PDB entry 9BNK | electron microscopy, 3.10 A resolution | chains H and F of the 8 polymer chains in the assembly

== Chain H ==
Protein: V031-a.01 heavy chain
Source organism: Macaca mulatta
Amino-acid sequence (248 residues; numbered 1 to 225 plus 23 insertion-coded residues; the number before each row is that of its first residue; a row labelled like 35A-35B holds insertion residues (35A, then the next letters in order)):
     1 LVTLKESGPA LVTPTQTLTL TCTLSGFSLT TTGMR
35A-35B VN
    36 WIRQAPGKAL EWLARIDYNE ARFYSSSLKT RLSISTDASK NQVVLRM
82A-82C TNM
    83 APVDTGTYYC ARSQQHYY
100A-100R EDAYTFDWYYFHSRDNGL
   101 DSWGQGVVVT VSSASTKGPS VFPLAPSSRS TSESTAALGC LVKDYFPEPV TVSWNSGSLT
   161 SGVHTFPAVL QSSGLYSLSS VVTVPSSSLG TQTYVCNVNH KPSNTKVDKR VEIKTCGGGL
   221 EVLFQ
Not modelled in the structure: 114-225
Modified / non-standard residues: Tyr100D (O-sulfo-L-tyrosine; TYS)
What the authors report for this chain:
  - post-translational modification sites: Tyr100D

== Chain F ==
Protein: Human immunodeficiency virus 1 envelope glycoprotein Gp120
Source organism: Human immunodeficiency virus 1
UniProtKB: Q2N0S6 (Q2N0S6_9HIV1); the construct lacks a stretch of the UniProt sequence and is renumbered around it, so the offset changes along the chain: 32-141 = UniProt 31-140; 150-187 = UniProt 141-178; 188-309 = UniProt 187-308; 312-321 = UniProt 309-318; 2 more segments
Amino-acid sequence (473 residues; each row starts with the number of its first residue; note: 11 numbers in that range are skipped by the numbering (no residue carries them; nothing is unmodelled there); a row labelled like 187A-187H holds insertion residues (187A, then the next letters in order)):
    32 ENLWVTVYYG VPVWKDAETT LFCASDAKAY ETEKHNVWAT HACVPTDPNP QEIHLENVTE
    92 EFNMWKNNMV EQMHTDIISL WDQSLKPCVK LTPLCVTLQC TNVTNNITDD
   150 MRGELKNCSF NMTTELRDKK QKVYSLFYRL DVVQINEN
187A-187H QGNRSNNS
   188 NKEYRLINCN TSACTQACPK VSFEPIPIHY CAPAGFAILK CKDKKFNGTG PCPSVSTVQC
   248 THGIKPVVST QLLLNGSLAE EEVMIRSENI TNNAKNILVQ FNTPVQINCT RPNNNTRKSI
   308 RI
   312 GPGQAFYATG
  321A D
   322 IIGDIRQAHC NVSKATWNET LGKVVKQLRK HFGNNTIIRF ANSSGGDLEV TTHSFNCGGE
   382 FFYCNTSGLF NSTWISN
   400 TSVQGSNSTG SNDSITLPCR IKQIINMWQR IGQCMYAPPI QGVIRCVSNI TGLILTRDGG
   460 STNSTTETFR PGGGDMRDNW RSELYKYKVV KIEPLGVAPT RCKRRVV
Not modelled in the structure: 59-65, 400-410
Disulfide bonds: Cys54-Cys74, Cys119-Cys205, Cys126-Cys196, Cys131-Cys157, Cys201-Cys433, Cys218-Cys247, Cys228-Cys239, Cys296-Cys331, Cys378-Cys445, Cys385-Cys418
Glycans and other covalent adducts: N-acetylglucosamine (NAG) linked to Asn88, Asn133, Asn156, Asn197, Asn234, Asn262, Asn276, Asn295, Asn301, Asn332, Asn339, Asn355, Asn363, Asn386, Asn392, Asn448; glycan linked to Asn160
Differences from the reference sequence: conflict Cys201 (Ile200 in Q2N0S6), Asn332 (Thr330 in Q2N0S6), Cys433 (Ala430 in Q2N0S6), Cys501 (Ala498 in Q2N0S6)
What the authors report for this chain:
  - post-translational modification sites: Asn160

== Chain H / chain F interface ==
Pairs across the interface - 20 pairs, chain H then chain F:
  Tyr53(H) - Gln130(F)
  Asn54(H) - Gln130(F)  hydrogen bond
  Asn54(H) - Asn188(F)  hydrogen bond (backbone-side chain)
  Ala56(H) - Ser187H(F)
  Arg57(H) - Arg187D(F)
  Arg57(H) - Ser187E(F)  hydrogen bond (backbone-backbone)
  Phe58(H) - Gln187A(F)
  Phe58(H) - Gly187B(F)
  Phe58(H) - Arg187D(F)
  Tyr100D(H) - Arg166(F)  hydrogen bond (backbone-side chain)
  Thr100E(H) - Lys169(F)  hydrogen bond
  Phe100F(H) - Arg166(F)
  Phe100F(H) - Asp167(F)
  Phe100F(H) - Lys169(F)
  Asp100G(H) - Lys169(F)  salt bridge
  Tyr100J(H) - Thr128(F)  hydrogen bond
  Ser100M(H) - Asn185(F)  hydrogen bond
  Ser100M(H) - Gln187A(F)
  Arg100N(H) - Asn187(F)
  Arg100N(H) - Gln187A(F)
Other interface residues (no listed pair), chain H (15 interface residues in all): Arg50, Tyr59, Lys64
Other interface residues (no listed pair), chain F (17 interface residues in all): Thr162, Asn187C, Asn187F, Glu190
The authors on this interface:
  - pairs named by the authors: Asp100G(H)-Lys169(F) (salt bridge)
  - epitope / paratope residues, chain H: Asp100G(H)

== Overview ==
Chain H and chain F form an interface of 15 and 17 residues respectively, with 7 hydrogen bonds and 1 salt
bridge. Polar pairs include Asp100G(H)-Lys169(F), Asn54(H)-Gln130(F) and Asn54(H)-Asn188(F). The authors
report a salt bridge between Asp100G(H) and Lys169(F). From the paper: the epitope/paratope residue
Asp100G(H); modification sites Tyr100D(H) and Asn160(F).
Here chain H is V031-a.01 heavy chain (Macaca mulatta) and chain F is Human immunodeficiency virus 1 envelope
glycoprotein Gp120 (Human immunodeficiency virus 1). Entry 9BNK (Cryo-EM structure of rhesus antibody
V031-a.01 in complex with HIV-1 Env BG505 DS-SOSIP) was determined by electron microscopy (same publication as
9BNM, 9BNP, 9BTH, 9BTI, 9BTJ, 9BTL and 9BTV).
